Entry 7Z87 (electron microscopy, 2.91 A resolution); this record covers chains A and B of the 5 polymer chains in the assembly.

# Chain A
Protein: DNA-dependent protein kinase catalytic subunit
From: Homo sapiens
Notes: EC 2.7.11.1
UniProt: P78527 (PRKDC_HUMAN); residue numbers follow UniProt; this construct covers 1-4128
Sequence (4128 residues; each row starts with the number of its first residue):
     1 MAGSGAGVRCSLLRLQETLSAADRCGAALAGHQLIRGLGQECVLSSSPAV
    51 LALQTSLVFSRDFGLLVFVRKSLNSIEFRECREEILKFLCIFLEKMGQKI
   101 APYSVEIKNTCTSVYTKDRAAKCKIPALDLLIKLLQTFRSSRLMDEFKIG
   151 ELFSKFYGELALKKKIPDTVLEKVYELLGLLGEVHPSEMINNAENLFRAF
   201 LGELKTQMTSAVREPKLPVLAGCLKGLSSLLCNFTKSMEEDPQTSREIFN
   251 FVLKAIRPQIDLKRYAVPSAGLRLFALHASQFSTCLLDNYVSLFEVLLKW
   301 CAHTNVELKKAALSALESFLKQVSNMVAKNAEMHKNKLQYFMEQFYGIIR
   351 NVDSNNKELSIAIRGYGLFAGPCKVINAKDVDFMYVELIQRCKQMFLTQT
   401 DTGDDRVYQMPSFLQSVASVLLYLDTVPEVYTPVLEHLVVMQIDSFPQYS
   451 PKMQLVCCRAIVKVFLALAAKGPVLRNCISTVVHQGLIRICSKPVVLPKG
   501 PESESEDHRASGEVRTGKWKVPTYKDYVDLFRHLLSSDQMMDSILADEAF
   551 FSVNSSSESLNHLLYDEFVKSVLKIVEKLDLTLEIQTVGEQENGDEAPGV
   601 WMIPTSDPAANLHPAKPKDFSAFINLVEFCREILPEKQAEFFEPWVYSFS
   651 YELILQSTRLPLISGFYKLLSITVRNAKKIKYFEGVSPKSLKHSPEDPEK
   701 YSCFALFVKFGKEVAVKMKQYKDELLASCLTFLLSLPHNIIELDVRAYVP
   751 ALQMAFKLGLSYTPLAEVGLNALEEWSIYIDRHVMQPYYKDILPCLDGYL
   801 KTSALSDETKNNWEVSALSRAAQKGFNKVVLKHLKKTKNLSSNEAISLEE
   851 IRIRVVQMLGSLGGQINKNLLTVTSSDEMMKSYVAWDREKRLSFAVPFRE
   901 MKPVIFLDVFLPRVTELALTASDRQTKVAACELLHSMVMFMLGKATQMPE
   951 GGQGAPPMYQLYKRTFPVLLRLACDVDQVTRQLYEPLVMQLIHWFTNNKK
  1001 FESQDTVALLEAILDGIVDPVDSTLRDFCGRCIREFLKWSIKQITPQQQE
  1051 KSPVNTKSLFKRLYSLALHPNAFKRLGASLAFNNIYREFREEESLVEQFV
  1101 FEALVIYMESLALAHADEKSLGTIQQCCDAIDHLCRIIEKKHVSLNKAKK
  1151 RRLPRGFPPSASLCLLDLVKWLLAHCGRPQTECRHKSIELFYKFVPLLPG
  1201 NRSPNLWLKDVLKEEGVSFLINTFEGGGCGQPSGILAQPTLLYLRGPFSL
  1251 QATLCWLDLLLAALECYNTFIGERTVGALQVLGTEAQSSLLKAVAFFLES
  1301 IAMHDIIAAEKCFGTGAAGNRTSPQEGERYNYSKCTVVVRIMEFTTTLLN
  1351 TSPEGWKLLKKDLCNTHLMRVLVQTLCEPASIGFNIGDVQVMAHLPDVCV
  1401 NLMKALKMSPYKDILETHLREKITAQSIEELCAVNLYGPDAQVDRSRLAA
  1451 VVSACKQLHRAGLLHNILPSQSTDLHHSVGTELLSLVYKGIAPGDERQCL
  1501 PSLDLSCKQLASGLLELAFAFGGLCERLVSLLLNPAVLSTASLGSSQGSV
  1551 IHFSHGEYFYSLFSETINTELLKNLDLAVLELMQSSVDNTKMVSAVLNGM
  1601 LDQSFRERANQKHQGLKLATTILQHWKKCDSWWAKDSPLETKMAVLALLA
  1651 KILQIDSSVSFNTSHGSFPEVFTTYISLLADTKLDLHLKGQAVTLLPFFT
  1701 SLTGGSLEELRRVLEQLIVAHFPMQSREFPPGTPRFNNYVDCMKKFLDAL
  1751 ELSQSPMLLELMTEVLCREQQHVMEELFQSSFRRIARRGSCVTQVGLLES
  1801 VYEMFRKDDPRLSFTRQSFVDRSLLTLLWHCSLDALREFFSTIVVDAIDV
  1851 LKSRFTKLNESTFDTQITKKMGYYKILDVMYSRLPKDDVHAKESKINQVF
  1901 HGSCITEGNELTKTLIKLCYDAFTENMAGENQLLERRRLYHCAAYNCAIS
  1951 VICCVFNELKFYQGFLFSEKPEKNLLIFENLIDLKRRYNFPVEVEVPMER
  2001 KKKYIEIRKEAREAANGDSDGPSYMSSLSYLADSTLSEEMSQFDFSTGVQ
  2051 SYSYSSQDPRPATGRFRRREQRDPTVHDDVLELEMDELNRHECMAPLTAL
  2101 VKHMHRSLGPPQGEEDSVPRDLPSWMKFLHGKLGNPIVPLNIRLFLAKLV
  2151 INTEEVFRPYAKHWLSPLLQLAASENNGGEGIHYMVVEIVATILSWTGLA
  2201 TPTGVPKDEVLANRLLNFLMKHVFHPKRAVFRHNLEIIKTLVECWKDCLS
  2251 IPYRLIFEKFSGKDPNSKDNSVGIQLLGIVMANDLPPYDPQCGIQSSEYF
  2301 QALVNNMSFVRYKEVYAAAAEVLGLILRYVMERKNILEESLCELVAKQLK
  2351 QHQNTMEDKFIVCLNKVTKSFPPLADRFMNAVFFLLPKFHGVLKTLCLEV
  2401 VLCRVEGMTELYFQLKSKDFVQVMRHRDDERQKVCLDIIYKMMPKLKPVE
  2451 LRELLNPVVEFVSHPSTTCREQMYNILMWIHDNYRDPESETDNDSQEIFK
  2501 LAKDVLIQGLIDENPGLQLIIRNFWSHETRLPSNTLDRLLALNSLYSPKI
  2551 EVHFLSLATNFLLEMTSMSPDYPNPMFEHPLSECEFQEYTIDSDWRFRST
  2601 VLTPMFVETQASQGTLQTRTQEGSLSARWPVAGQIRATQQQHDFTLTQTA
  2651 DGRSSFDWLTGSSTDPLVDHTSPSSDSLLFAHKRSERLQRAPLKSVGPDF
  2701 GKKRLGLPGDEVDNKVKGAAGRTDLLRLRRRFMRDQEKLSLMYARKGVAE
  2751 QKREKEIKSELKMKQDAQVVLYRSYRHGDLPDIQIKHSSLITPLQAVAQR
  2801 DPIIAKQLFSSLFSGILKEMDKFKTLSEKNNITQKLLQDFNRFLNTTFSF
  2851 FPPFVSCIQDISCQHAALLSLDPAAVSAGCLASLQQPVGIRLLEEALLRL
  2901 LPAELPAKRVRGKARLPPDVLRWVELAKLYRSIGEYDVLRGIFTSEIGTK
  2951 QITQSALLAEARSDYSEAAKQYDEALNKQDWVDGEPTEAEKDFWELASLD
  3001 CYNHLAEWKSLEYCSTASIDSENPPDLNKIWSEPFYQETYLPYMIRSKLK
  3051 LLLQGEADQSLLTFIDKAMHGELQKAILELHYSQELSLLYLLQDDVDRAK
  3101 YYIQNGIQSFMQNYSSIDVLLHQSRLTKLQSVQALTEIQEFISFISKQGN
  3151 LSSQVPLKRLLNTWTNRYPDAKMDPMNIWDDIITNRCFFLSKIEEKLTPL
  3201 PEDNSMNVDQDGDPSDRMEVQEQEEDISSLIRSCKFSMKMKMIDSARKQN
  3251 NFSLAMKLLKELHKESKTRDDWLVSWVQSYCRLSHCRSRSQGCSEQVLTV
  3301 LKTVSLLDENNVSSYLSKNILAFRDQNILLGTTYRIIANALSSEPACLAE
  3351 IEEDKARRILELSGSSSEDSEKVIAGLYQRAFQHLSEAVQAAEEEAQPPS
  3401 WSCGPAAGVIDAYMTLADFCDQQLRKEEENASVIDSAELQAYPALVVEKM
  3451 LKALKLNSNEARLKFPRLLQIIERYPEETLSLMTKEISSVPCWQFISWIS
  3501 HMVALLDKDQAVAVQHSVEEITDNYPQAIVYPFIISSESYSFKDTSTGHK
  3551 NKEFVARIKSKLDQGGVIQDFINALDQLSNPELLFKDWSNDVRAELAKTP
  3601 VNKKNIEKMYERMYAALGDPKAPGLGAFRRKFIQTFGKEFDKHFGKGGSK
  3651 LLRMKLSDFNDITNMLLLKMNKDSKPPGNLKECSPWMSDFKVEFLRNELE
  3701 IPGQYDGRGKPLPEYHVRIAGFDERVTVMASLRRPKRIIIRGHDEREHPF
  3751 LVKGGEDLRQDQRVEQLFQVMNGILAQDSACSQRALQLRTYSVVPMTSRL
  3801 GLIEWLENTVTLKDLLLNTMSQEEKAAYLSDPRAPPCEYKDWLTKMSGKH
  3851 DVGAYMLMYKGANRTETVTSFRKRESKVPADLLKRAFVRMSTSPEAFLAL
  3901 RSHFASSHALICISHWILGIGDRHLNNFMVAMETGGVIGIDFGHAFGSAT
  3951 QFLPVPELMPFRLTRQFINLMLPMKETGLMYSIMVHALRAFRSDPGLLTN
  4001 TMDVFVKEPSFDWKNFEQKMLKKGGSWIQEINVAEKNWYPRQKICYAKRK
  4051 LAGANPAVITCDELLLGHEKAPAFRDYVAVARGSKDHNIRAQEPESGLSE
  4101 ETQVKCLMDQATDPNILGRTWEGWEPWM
Not modelled in the structure: 1-6, 497-516, 547-556, 583-606, 686-698, 1231-1240, 1304-1322, 1495-1497, 1542-1549, 1995-2033, 2051-2081, 2109-2118, 2581-2732, 2770-2778, 2900-2916, 3200-3225, 3362-3367, 3395-3405, 4013-4037
Small-molecule neighbours: Nedisertib (1IX; (S)-[2-chloranyl-4-fluoranyl-5-(7-morpholin-4-ylquinazolin-4-yl)phenyl]-(6-methoxypyridazin-3-yl)methanol): Met3729, Ala3730, Ser3731, Pro3735, Leu3751, Lys3753, Asp3761, Tyr3791, Ile3803, Glu3804, Trp3805, Leu3806, Thr3809, Thr3811, Asp3814, His3924, Asn3926, Asn3927, Met3929, Ile3940, Asp3941
From the paper describing this entry:
  - binding site for the 26-nt DNA strand: Arg820, Lys832
  - contacts within the chain: Arg36-Gln823 (hydrogen bond), Gln40-Gln823 (hydrogen bond), Phe88-Phe826, Ile91-Phe826, Arg36-Phe826 (backbone contact), Gln40-Phe826 (backbone contact), Glu84-Phe826 (backbone contact), Lys87-Phe826 (backbone contact), Glu94-Lys835 (salt bridge), Ala49-Tyr3101 (hydrophobic contact), Val50-Tyr3101 (hydrophobic contact), Leu53-Tyr3101 (hydrophobic contact)
  - conformationally variable residues (order/disorder transition): Ser816 to Lys836, Thr837 to Ile846, Asp2735 to Gln2768
  - catalytic residues: Ser3731, Asp3922, His3924 (proposed by the authors, not directly observed)

# Chain B
Protein: X-ray repair cross-complementing protein 6
From: Homo sapiens
Notes: EC 3.6.4.-, 4.2.99.-
UniProt: P12956 (XRCC6_HUMAN); residue numbers follow UniProt; this construct covers 1-609
Sequence (609 residues; numbered 1 to 609; the number before each row is that of its first residue):
     1 MSGWESYYKTEGDEEAEEEQEENLEASGDYKYSGRDSLIFLVDASKAMFE
    51 SQSEDELTPFDMSIQCIQSVYISKIISSDRDLLAVVFYGTEKDKNSVNFK
   101 NIYVLQELDNPGAKRILELDQFKGQQGQKRFQDMMGHGSDYSLSEVLWVC
   151 ANLFSDVQFKMSHKRIMLFTNEDNPHGNDSAKASRARTKAGDLRDTGIFL
   201 DLMHLKKPGGFDISLFYRDIISIAEDEDLRVHFEESSKLEDLLRKVRAKE
   251 TRKRALSRLKLKLNKDIVISVGIYNLVQKALKPPPIKLYRETNEPVKTKT
   301 RTFNTSTGGLLLPSDTKRSQIYGSRQIILEKEETEELKRFDDPGLMLMGF
   351 KPLVLLKKHHYLRPSLFVYPEESLVIGSSTLFSALLIKCLEKEVAALCRY
   401 TPRRNIPPYFVALVPQEEELDDQKIQVTPPGFQLVFLPFADDKRKMPFTE
   451 KIMATPEQVGKMKAIVEKLRFTYRSDSFENPVLQQHFRNLEALALDLMEP
   501 EQAVDLTLPKVEAMNKRLGSLVDEFKELVYPPDYNPEGKVTKRKHDNEGS
   551 GSKRPKVEYSEEELKTHISKGTLGKFTVPMLKEACRAYGLKSGLKKQELL
   601 EALTKHFQD
Not modelled in the structure: 1-30, 223-236, 535-609

# Interface between chain A and chain B
Pairs across the interface - 41 pairs, chain A then chain B:
  Thr116(A) with Lys297(B), hydrogen bond (backbone-side chain)
  Tyr157(A) with Leu312(B)
  Gly158(A) with Leu310(B)
  Leu160(A) with Leu312(B), hydrophobic
  Ala161(A) with Thr300(B); Leu311(B)
  Leu162(A) with Lys299(B); Thr300(B); Arg301(B)
  Lys164(A) with Thr300(B), hydrogen bond (side chain-backbone)
  Gly202(A) with Ser314(B)
  Ala211(A) with Arg339(B), hydrogen bond (backbone-side chain)
  Val212(A) with Glu335(B); Arg339(B); Arg404(B); Asn405(B), hydrogen bond (backbone-side chain)
  Arg213(A) with Glu335(B), salt bridge
  Gln2353(A) with Asp195(B)
  Asn2354(A) with Asp195(B), hydrogen bond (side chain-backbone)
  Asn2380(A) with Asp192(B), hydrogen bond; Asp195(B); Thr196(B)
  Phe2383(A) with Ser155(B)
  Phe2384(A) with Ala151(B); Phe154(B), hydrophobic; Ser155(B), hydrogen bond (backbone-side chain)
  Pro2387(A) with Ser155(B); Asp156(B); Gln158(B), hydrogen bond (backbone-side chain)
  Lys2388(A) with Phe154(B), hydrogen bond (side chain-backbone); Ser155(B); Val157(B), hydrogen bond (side chain-backbone); Gln158(B); Met161(B)
  His2390(A) with Gln158(B), hydrogen bond
  Glu2410(A) with Trp148(B)
  Gln2414(A) with Trp148(B)
  Ser2417(A) with Val97(B); Asn152(B), hydrogen bond
  Lys2418(A) with Asn152(B); Ser155(B)
Also at the interface, not in a pair above, chain A (28 interface residues in all): Glu203, Lys205, Thr206, Ala2381, Phe2413
Also at the interface, not in a pair above, chain B (31 interface residues in all): Phe99, Lys164, Ile198, Pro313, Glu330, Glu332

# In short
28 residues of chain A and 31 residues of chain B are in contact; the contacts include 12 hydrogen bonds and 1
salt bridge. Polar pairs include Arg213(A)-Glu335(B), Thr116(A)-Lys297(B) and Lys164(A)-Thr300(B). Ligands of
chain A: Nedisertib. The paper reports catalytic residues Ser3731(A), Asp3922(A) and His3924(A); a binding
site for the 26-nt DNA strand at Arg820(A) and Lys832(A).
Chain A is DNA-dependent protein kinase catalytic subunit and chain B is X-ray repair cross-complementing
protein 6, both from Homo sapiens; the structure, DNA-PK in the active state, was determined by electron
microscopy (same publication as 7Z88).
